PDB entry 5FGD | X-ray diffraction, 2.80 A resolution | chains B and C of the 28 polymer chains in the assembly

Chain B:
Molecule: Proteasome subunit alpha type-3
Source organism: Saccharomyces cerevisiae (strain ATCC 204508 / S288c)
Notes: EC 3.4.25.1
Reference sequence: P23638 (PSA3_YEAST); residues 0-257 here correspond to UniProt positions 1-258 (UniProt number = residue number + 1)
Chain sequence (258 residues; numbered 0 to 257; the number before each row is that of its first residue; numbering starts at 0):
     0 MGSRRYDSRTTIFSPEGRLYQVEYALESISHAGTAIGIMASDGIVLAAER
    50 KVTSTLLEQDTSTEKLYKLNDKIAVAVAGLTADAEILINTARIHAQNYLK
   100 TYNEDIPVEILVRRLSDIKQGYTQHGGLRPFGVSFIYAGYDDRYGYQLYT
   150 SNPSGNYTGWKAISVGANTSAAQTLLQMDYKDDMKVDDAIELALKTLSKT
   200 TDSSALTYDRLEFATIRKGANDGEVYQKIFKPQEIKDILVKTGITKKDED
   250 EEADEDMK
Not modelled in the structure: 0, 245-257
UniProt features mapped onto this chain:
  - cross-link (Glycyl lysine isopeptide (Lys-Gly)): Lys99 (interchain with G-Cter in ubiquitin), Lys198 (interchain with G-Cter in ubiquitin), Lys230 (interchain with G-Cter in ubiquitin)

Chain C:
Molecule: Proteasome subunit alpha type-4
Source organism: Saccharomyces cerevisiae (strain ATCC 204508 / S288c)
Notes: EC 3.4.25.1
Reference sequence: P40303 (PSA4_YEAST); residues -1 to 252 here correspond to UniProt positions 1-254 (UniProt number = residue number + 2)
Chain sequence (254 residues; row label = number of the first residue in the row; numbers below 1 keep their minus sign (Met-1 is residue -1)):
    -1 MSGYDRALSIFSPDGHIFQVEYALEAVKRGTCAVGVKGKNCVVLGCERRS
    49 TLKLQDTRITPSKVSKIDSHVVLSFSGLNADSRILIEKARVEAQSHRLTL
    99 EDPVTVEYLTRYVAGVQQRYTQSGGVRPFGVSTLIAGFDPRDDEPKLYQT
   149 EPSGIYSSWSAQTIGRNSKTVREFLEKNYDRKEPPATVEECVKLTVRSLL
   199 EVVQTGAKNIEITVVKPDSDIVALSSEEINQYVTQIEQEKQEQQEQDKKK
   249 KSNH
Not modelled in the structure: -1 to 0, 241-252
UniProt features mapped onto this chain:
  - modified residue: Thr58 (Phosphothreonine)

How chain B and chain C interact:
Residue-residue contacts (75; chain B residue first):
  Arg3(B) with Arg4(C), hydrogen bond (backbone-side chain)
  Asp6(B) with Tyr2(C), hydrogen bond; Arg4(C), salt bridge
  Arg8(B) with Arg4(C)
  Thr10(B) with Leu6(C); Arg125(C)
  Ile11(B) with Leu6(C), hydrophobic; Gln17(C)
  Phe12(B) with Gln17(C), hydrogen bond (backbone-side chain); Tyr20(C), hydrophobic; Ala21(C), hydrophobic; Leu76(C), hydrophobic; Arg125(C); Pro126(C); Gly128(C)
  Ser13(B) with Tyr20(C)
  Pro14(B) with Tyr20(C), hydrophobic; Glu23(C)
  Glu15(B) with Glu23(C); Arg27(C), hydrogen bond (backbone-side chain)
  Gly16(B) with Tyr20(C); Glu23(C); Ala24(C); Arg27(C), hydrogen bond (backbone-side chain)
  Arg17(B) with Arg27(C)
  Leu18(B) with Arg125(C)
  Met38(B) with Asp54(C); Arg56(C)
  Arg112(B) with Arg81(C)
  Ser115(B) with Arg81(C), hydrogen bond (backbone-side chain)
  Asp116(B) with Arg81(C), salt bridge
  Gln119(B) with Ala78(C); Asp79(C); Ile82(C)
  Thr122(B) with Arg125(C), hydrogen bond (backbone-side chain)
  Gln123(B) with Tyr118(C); Gly123(C); Val124(C); Arg125(C), hydrogen bond (backbone-backbone); Pro126(C); Phe127(C)
  His124(B) with Gly123(C); Val124(C)
  Gly125(B) with Tyr2(C); Gly123(C)
  Gly126(B) with Tyr2(C)
  Tyr143(B) with Arg56(C), hydrogen bond (backbone-side chain); Ile57(C), hydrophobic
  Tyr145(B) with Arg56(C), hydrogen bond (backbone-side chain)
  Gln146(B) with Ile57(C)
  Leu147(B) with Ile57(C)
  Tyr148(B) with Ile57(C)
  Ser153(B) with Ala78(C)
  Gly154(B) with Ala78(C); Arg81(C), hydrogen bond (backbone-side chain)
  Asn155(B) with Asn77(C); Ala78(C)
  Tyr156(B) with Pro59(C), hydrophobic; Arg81(C)
  Gly158(B) with Gln53(C); Asp54(C), hydrogen bond (backbone-backbone); Ile57(C); Thr58(C), hydrogen bond (backbone-side chain)
  Trp159(B) with Lys51(C); Leu52(C); Gln53(C); Asp54(C)
  Lys160(B) with Leu52(C), hydrogen bond (backbone-backbone); Gln53(C); Asp54(C)
  Ala161(B) with Leu52(C)
  Gln172(B) with Lys51(C)
  Leu175(B) with Leu52(C)
  Gln176(B) with Lys51(C); Leu52(C)
Other interface residues (no listed pair), chain B (41 interface residues in all): Glu108, Thr157, Tyr179
Other interface residues (no listed pair), chain C (31 interface residues in all): Leu50

Overview:
Chain B and chain C form an interface of 41 and 31 residues respectively, with 14 hydrogen bonds and 2 salt
bridges. Among the polar pairs are Asp6(B)-Arg4(C), Asp116(B)-Arg81(C) and Arg3(B)-Arg4(C).
Chain B is Proteasome subunit alpha type-3 and chain C is Proteasome subunit alpha type-4, both from
Saccharomyces cerevisiae (strain ATCC 204508 / S288c); the structure, Yeast 20S proteasome beta5-H(-2)L-T1A
double mutant in complex with Carfilzomib, was determined by X-ray diffraction together with 5CZ4, 5CZ5, 5CZ6,
5CZ7, 5CZ8, 5CZ9 and 16 further entries from the same study.
